Entry 5DKJ (X-ray diffraction, 2.80 A resolution); this record covers chains F and G of the 28 polymer chains in the assembly.

# Chain F
Protein: Probable proteasome subunit alpha type-7
Organism: Saccharomyces cerevisiae (strain ATCC 204508 / S288c)
Notes: EC 3.4.25.1
UniProtKB: P21242 (PSA7_YEAST); residues -3 to 284 here correspond to UniProt positions 1-288 (UniProt number = residue number + 4)
Amino-acid sequence (288 residues; numbered -3 to 284; the number before each row is that of its first residue; numbers below 1 keep their minus sign (Met-3 is residue -3)):
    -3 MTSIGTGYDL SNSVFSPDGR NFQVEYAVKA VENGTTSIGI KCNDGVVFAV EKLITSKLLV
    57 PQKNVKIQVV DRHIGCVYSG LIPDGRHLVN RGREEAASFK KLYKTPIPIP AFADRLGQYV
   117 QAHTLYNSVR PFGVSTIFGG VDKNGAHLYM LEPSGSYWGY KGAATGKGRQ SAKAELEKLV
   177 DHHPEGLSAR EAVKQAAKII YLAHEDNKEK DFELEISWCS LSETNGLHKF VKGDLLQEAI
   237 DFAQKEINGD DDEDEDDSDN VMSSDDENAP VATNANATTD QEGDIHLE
Disordered / not traced: -3 to 1, 245-284
Swiss-Prot annotation at these positions:
  - modified residue: Thr-2 (N-acetylthreonine)

# Chain G
Protein: Proteasome subunit alpha type-1
Organism: Saccharomyces cerevisiae (strain ATCC 204508 / S288c)
Notes: EC 3.4.25.1
UniProtKB: P21243 (PSA1_YEAST); residues -8 to 243 here correspond to UniProt positions 1-252 (UniProt number = residue number + 9)
Amino-acid sequence (252 residues; each row starts with the number of its first residue; numbers below 1 keep their minus sign (Met-8 is residue -8)):
    -8 MSGAAAASAA GYDRHITIFS PEGRLYQVEY AFKATNQTNI NSLAVRGKDC TVVISQKKVP
    52 DKLLDPTTVS YIFCISRTIG MVVNGPIPDA RNAALRAKAE AAEFRYKYGY DMPCDVLAKR
   112 MANLSQIYTQ RAYMRPLGVI LTFVSVDEEL GPSIYKTDPA GYYVGYKATA TGPKQQEITT
   172 NLENHFKKSK IDHINEESWE KVVEFAITHM IDALGTEFSK NDLEVGVATK DKFFTLSAEN
   232 IEERLVAIAE QD
Disordered / not traced: -8 to 1, 243

# Interface between chain F and chain G
Contacting residue pairs (64; chain F residue first):
  Thr2(F) - His6(G)
  Gly3(F) - His6(G)
  Tyr4(F) - Arg5(G)
  Tyr4(F) - His6(G)
  Tyr4(F) - Tyr21(G)
  Ser9(F) - Arg126(G)
  Val10(F) - His6(G)
  Val10(F) - Gln18(G)
  Phe11(F) - Gln18(G)  hydrogen bond (backbone-side chain)
  Phe11(F) - Tyr21(G)
  Phe11(F) - Ala22(G)  hydrophobic
  Phe11(F) - Ala25(G)  hydrophobic
  Phe11(F) - Arg126(G)
  Phe11(F) - Pro127(G)
  Phe11(F) - Gly129(G)
  Ser12(F) - Tyr21(G)
  Pro13(F) - Tyr21(G)  hydrophobic
  Pro13(F) - Lys24(G)  hydrogen bond (backbone-side chain)
  Asp14(F) - Lys24(G)
  Gly15(F) - Tyr21(G)
  Gly15(F) - Ala25(G)
  Lys37(F) - Asp56(G)  salt bridge
  Asp110(F) - Arg82(G)
  Gln114(F) - Arg82(G)  hydrogen bond (side chain-backbone)
  Gln114(F) - Asn83(G)
  Gln114(F) - Leu86(G)
  Gln117(F) - Pro79(G)
  Gln117(F) - Asp80(G)
  Gln117(F) - Asn83(G)  hydrogen bond
  Gln117(F) - Arg126(G)
  Thr120(F) - Arg126(G)  hydrogen bond (backbone-side chain)
  Leu121(F) - Tyr124(G)
  Leu121(F) - Arg126(G)
  Leu121(F) - Leu128(G)  hydrophobic
  Tyr122(F) - Tyr124(G)
  Tyr122(F) - Met125(G)  hydrophobic
  Ser150(F) - Pro79(G)
  Gly151(F) - Pro79(G)
  Ser152(F) - Ile78(G)
  Ser152(F) - Pro79(G)
  Tyr153(F) - Arg82(G)  hydrogen bond (backbone-side chain)
  Trp154(F) - Leu55(G)  hydrophobic
  Trp154(F) - Thr59(G)
  Trp154(F) - Val60(G)  hydrophobic
  Trp154(F) - Ser61(G)
  Trp154(F) - Tyr62(G)
  Trp154(F) - Ile78(G)  hydrophobic
  Trp154(F) - Arg82(G)
  Gly155(F) - Leu55(G)
  Gly155(F) - Asp56(G)  hydrogen bond (backbone-backbone)
  Gly155(F) - Thr59(G)  hydrogen bond (backbone-side chain)
  Tyr156(F) - Leu54(G)
  Tyr156(F) - Leu55(G)
  Tyr156(F) - Asp56(G)
  Lys157(F) - Lys53(G)
  Lys157(F) - Leu54(G)  hydrogen bond (backbone-backbone)
  Lys157(F) - Leu55(G)
  Gly158(F) - Leu54(G)  hydrogen bond (backbone-backbone)
  Lys169(F) - Leu54(G)
  Leu172(F) - Leu54(G)  hydrophobic
  Glu173(F) - Lys53(G)
  Glu173(F) - Leu54(G)
  Val176(F) - Leu54(G)  hydrophobic
  Asp177(F) - Lys53(G)  salt bridge
Interface residues without a listed pair, chain F (32 interface residues in all): Tyr145
Interface residues without a listed pair, chain G (29 interface residues in all): Asp52, Pro57

# Overview
32 residues of chain F and 29 residues of chain G are in contact; the contacts include 10 hydrogen bonds and 2
salt bridges. Polar pairs include Lys37(F)-Asp56(G), Asp177(F)-Lys53(G) and Phe11(F)-Gln18(G).
Here chain F is Probable proteasome subunit alpha type-7 and chain G is Proteasome subunit alpha type-1, both
from Saccharomyces cerevisiae (strain ATCC 204508 / S288c). Entry 5DKJ (Yeast 20S proteasome in complex with
octreotide-PI) was determined by X-ray diffraction, deposited together with 5DKI.
